9C2T - chains A and S of the 7 polymer chains in the assembly; structure by electron microscopy, 3.10 A resolution.

Chain A:
Protein: Capsid protein 2
From: Human parvovirus B19
UniProtKB: Q784T0 (Q784T0_PAVHB); numbering as in UniProt (aligned over 2-554)
Chain sequence (553 residues; row label = number of the first residue in the row):
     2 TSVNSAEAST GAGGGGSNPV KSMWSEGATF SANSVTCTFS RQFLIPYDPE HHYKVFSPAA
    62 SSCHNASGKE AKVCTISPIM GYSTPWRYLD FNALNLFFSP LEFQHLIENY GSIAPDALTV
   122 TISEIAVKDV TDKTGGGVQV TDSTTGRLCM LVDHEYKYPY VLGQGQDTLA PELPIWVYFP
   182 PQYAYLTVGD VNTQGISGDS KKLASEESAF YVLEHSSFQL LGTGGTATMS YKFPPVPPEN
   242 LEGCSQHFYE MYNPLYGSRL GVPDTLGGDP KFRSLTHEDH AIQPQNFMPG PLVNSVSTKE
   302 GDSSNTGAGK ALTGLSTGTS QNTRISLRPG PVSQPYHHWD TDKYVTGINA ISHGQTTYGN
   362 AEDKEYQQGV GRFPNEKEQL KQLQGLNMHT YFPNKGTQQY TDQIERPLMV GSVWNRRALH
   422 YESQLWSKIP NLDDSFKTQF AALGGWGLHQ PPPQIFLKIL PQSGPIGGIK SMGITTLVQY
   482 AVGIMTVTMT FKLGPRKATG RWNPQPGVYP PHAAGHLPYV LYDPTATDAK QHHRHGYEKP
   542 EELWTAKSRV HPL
Not modelled in the structure: 63-72, 303-311, 359-368, 395-401

Chain S:
Protein: Alpha-1-antichymotrypsin His-Pro-less
From: Homo sapiens
UniProtKB: P01011 (AACT_HUMAN); numbering as in UniProt (aligned over 48-422)
Chain sequence (375 residues; each row starts with the number of its first residue):
    48 GLASANVDFA FSLYKQLVLK APDKNVIFSP LSISTALAFL SLGAHNTTLT EILKGLKFNL
   108 TETSEAEIHQ SFQHLLRTLN QSSDELQLSM GNAMFVKEQL SLLDRFTEDA KRLYGSEAFA
   168 TDFQDSAAAK KLINDYVKNG TRGKITDLIK DLDSQTMMVL VNYIFFKAKW EMPFDPQDTH
   228 QSRFYLSKKK WVMVPMMSLH HLTIPYFRDE ELSCTVVELK YTGNASALFI LPDQDKMEEV
   288 EAMLLPETLK RWRDSLEFRE IGELYLPKFS ISRDYNLNDI LLQLGIEEAF TSKADLSGIT
   348 GARNLAVSQV VHKAVLDVFE EGTEASAATA VKITLLSALV ETRTIVRFNR PFLMIIVPTD
   408 TQNIFFMSKV TNPKQ
Not modelled in the structure: 374-389
Swiss-Prot annotation at these positions:
  - DNA-binding region: Lys235 to Lys237
  - region: Gly369 to Arg394 (RCL), Thr381 to Thr389 (O-glycosylated at one site)
  - site: Leu383, Ser384 (Reactive bond)
  - glycosylation (N-linked (GlcNAc...) asparagine): Asn93, Asn106, Asn127, Asn186, Asn271
  - natural variant: Leu78 (L78P: In Bochum-1), Pro252 (P252A: In Bonn-1), Met401 (M401V: Found in patients with occlusive-cerebrovascular disease; uncertain significance)

Chain A / chain S interface:
Pairs across the interface - 21 pairs, chain A then chain S:
  Lys300(A) - Gln224(S)
  Lys300(A) - Asp225(S)  salt bridge
  Lys300(A) - His227(S)
  Trp340(A) - Arg230(S)
  Asp343(A) - Ser229(S)  hydrogen bond (backbone-side chain)
  Asp343(A) - Arg394(S)  salt bridge
  Lys344(A) - His227(S)  hydrogen bond
  Lys344(A) - Gln228(S)
  Tyr345(A) - Gln228(S)  hydrogen bond (backbone-backbone)
  Tyr345(A) - Arg230(S)  hydrogen bond
  Tyr345(A) - Trp238(S)
  Tyr345(A) - Met240(S)
  His513(A) - Trp238(S)
  His513(A) - Met240(S)
  Ala515(A) - Lys421(S)
  Asp529(A) - Lys71(S)
  Asp529(A) - Arg320(S)
  Asp529(A) - Gln422(S)
  Ala530(A) - Gln422(S)  hydrogen bond (backbone-side chain)
  Glu542(A) - Met240(S)
  Glu542(A) - Lys421(S)  salt bridge
Other interface residues (no listed pair), chain A (13 interface residues in all): Val371, Asn376, Lys531
Other interface residues (no listed pair), chain S (14 interface residues in all): Tyr312

Overview:
13 residues of chain A face 14 of chain S across their interface; the contacts include 5 hydrogen bonds and 3
salt bridges. Polar contacts include Lys300(A)-Asp225(S), Asp343(A)-Arg394(S) and Glu542(A)-Lys421(S). UniProt
lists a DNA-binding region on chain S.
Chain A is Capsid protein 2 (Human parvovirus B19) and chain S is Alpha-1-antichymotrypsin His-Pro-less (Homo
sapiens); the structure, Infectious B19V capsid, was determined by electron microscopy (same publication as
9C4N, 9C27, 9C4F and 9D7K).
